6ZJ9 - chain A; structure by X-ray diffraction, 2.20 A resolution.

[Chain A]
Name: Glutathione S-transferase
From: Equus caballus
Notes: EC 2.5.1.18
Reference sequence: M9ZT87 (M9ZT87_HORSE); numbering as in UniProt (aligned over 1-222)
Chain sequence (222 residues; row label = number of the first residue in the row):
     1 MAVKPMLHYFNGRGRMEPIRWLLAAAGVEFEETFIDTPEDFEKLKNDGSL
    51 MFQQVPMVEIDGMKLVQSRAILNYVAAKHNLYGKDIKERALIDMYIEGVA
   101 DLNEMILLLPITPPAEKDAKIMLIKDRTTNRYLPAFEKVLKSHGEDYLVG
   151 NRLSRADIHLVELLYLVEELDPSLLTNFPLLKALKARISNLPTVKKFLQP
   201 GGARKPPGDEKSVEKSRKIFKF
Unresolved in the structure: 1-2
Residues lining bound ligands: glutathione (GSH): Y9, R15, F41, Q53, Q54, V55, P56, Q67, S68, D101, R131, F220

[Summary]
Ligands of chain A: glutathione.
Chain A is Glutathione S-transferase (Equus caballus); the structure, Crystal structure of Equus ferus
caballus glutathione transferase A3-3 in complex with glutathione, was determined by X-ray diffraction (same
publication as 6ZJC).
